PDB entry 7KZR | electron microscopy, 4.40 A resolution (low resolution: residue-level contacts below are approximate; hydrogen-bond / salt-bridge calls are withheld) | chains A and S of the 17 polymer chains in the assembly

# Chain A (and S)
Protein: Fanconi anemia group A protein
Source organism: Homo sapiens
Notes: chain S of this document is another copy of the same molecule, construct and numbering; everything in this record applies to it too
Reference sequence: O15360 (FANCA_HUMAN); residues 1-1455 here = UniProt positions 1-1455
Amino-acid sequence (1477 residues; numbered 1 to 1477; the number before each row is that of its first residue):
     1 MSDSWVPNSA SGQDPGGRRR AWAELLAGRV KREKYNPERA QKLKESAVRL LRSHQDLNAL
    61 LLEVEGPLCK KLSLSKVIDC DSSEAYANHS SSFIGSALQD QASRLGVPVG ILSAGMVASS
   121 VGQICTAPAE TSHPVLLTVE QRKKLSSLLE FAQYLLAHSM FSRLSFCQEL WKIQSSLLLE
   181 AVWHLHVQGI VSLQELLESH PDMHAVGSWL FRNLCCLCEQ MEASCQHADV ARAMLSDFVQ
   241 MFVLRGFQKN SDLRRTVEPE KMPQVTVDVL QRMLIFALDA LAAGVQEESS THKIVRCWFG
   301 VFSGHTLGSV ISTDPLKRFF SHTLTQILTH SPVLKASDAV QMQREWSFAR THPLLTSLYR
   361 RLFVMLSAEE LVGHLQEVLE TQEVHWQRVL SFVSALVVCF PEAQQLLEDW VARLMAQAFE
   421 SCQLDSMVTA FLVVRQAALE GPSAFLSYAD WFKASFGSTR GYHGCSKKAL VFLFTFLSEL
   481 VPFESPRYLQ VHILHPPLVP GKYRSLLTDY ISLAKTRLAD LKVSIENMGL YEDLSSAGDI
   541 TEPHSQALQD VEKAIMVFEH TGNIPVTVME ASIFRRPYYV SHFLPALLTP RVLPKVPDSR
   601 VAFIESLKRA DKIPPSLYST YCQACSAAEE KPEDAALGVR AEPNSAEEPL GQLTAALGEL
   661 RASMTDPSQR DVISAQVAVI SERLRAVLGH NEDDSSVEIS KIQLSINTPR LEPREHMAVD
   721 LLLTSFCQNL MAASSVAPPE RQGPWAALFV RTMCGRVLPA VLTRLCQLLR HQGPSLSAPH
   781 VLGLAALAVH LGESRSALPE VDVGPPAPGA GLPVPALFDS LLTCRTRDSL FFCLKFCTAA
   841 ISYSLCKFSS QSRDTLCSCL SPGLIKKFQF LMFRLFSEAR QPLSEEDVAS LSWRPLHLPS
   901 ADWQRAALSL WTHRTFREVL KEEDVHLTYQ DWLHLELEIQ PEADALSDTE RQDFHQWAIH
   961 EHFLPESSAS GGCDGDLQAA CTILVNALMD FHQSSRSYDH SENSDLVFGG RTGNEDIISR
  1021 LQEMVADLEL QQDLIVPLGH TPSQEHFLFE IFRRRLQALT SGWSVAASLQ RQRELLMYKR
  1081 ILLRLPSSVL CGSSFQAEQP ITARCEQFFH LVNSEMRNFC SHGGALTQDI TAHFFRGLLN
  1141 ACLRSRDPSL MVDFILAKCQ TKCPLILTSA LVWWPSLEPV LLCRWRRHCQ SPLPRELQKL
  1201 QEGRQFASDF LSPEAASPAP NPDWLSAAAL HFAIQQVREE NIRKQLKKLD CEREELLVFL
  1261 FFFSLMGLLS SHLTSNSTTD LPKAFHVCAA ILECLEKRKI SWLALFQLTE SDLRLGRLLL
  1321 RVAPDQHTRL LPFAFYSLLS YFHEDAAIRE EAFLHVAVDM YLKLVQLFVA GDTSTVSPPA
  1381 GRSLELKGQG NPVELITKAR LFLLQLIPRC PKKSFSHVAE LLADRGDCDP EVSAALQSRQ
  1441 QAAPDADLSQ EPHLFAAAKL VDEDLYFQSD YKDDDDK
Unresolved in the structure: 1-18, 68-76, 129-133, 249-261, 440-445, 498-502, 525-647, 691-711, 804-812, 884-896, 997-1011, 1035-1042, 1379-1390, 1444-1477 (chain S: 1-18, 64-90, 126-138, 247-264, 440-445, 498-502, 525-541, 628-647, 691-708, 806-812, 883-896, 1034-1042, 1370-1390, 1444-1477)
Sequence notes: expression tag (1456-1477)
Swiss-Prot annotation at these positions:
  - motif: Arg18 to Lys34 (Nuclear localization signal)
  - modified residue: Ser1449 (Phosphoserine)
  - natural variant: Asn8 (N8K: In FANCA), Ala181 (A181V: In FANCA), Leu210 (L210R: In FANCA), Leu244 (L244F: In FANCA), Asp252 (D252G: In FANCA), Arg435 (R435C: In FANCA), His492 (H492R: In FANCA), Asp598 (D598N: In FANCA), Leu660 (L660P: In FANCA), Leu817 (L817P: In FANCA), Tyr843 (Y843D: In FANCA), Leu845 (L845P: In FANCA), 20 further natural variant entries in UniProt
Reported in the primary citation:
  - disease-associated variants - R951W: abolished growth in response to mitomycin C (MMC) (citing earlier work)
  - disease-associated variants - R951W: abolished catalytic activity on FANCD2 ubiquitination (citing earlier work)
  - disease-associated variants - L845P, E936G, R1055L, R1055W: decreased growth in response to MMC (citing earlier work)

# How chain A and chain S interact
Residue-residue contacts - 45 pairs, chain A then chain S:
  Arg827(A) with Val596(S); Pro597(S)
  Asp828(A) with Val596(S)
  Glu942(A) with Glu942(S)
  Asp948(A) with Arg1084(S)
  Gln952(A) with Arg1084(S)
  Arg996(A) with Asp948(S)
  Thr1012(A) with Ser947(S); Arg951(S)
  Asn1014(A) with Asp948(S)
  Glu1015(A) with Asp948(S)
  Gln1022(A) with Gln1022(S)
  Asp1027(A) with Arg1184(S)
  Leu1030(A) with Asn1140(S)
  Gln1031(A) with Arg1187(S); His1188(S)
  Leu1034(A) with His1188(S)
  Arg1080(A) with Thr949(S); Gln952(S)
  Leu1083(A) with Gln956(S)
  Arg1084(A) with Gln952(S); Ser1019(S); Arg1020(S)
  Ser1087(A) with Asp1027(S)
  Gln1128(A) with His960(S)
  Asp1129(A) with Gln956(S)
  Arg1136(A) with Glu1023(S); Asp1027(S)
  Asn1140(A) with Asp1027(S); Leu1030(S); Gln1031(S)
  Arg1144(A) with Asp1033(S); Arg1144(S)
  Pro1175(A) with Leu964(S)
  Ser1176(A) with Leu964(S)
  Val1180(A) with Phe963(S)
  Cys1183(A) with Asp976(S)
  Arg1184(A) with Leu977(S); Asp1027(S); Gln1031(S)
  Arg1187(A) with Leu1028(S); Gln1031(S); Gln1032(S)
  His1188(A) with Gln1031(S); Gln1032(S)
Interface residues without a listed pair, chain A (36 interface residues in all): Pro941, Thr949, Gln956, Gly975, Ser1088, Pro1179
Interface residues without a listed pair, chain S (35 interface residues in all): Pro941, Asp953, Gly975, Asp1129, Arg1136

# Summary
The interface between chain A and chain S involves 36 residues on one side and 35 on the other. From the
paper: L845P, E936G and R1055L of chain A, among others, reduce growth in response to MMC; R951W of chain A
abolishes growth in response to mitomycin C (MMC).
Chain A and chain S are both Fanconi anemia group A protein (Homo sapiens); the structure, Structure of the
human Fanconi Anaemia Core-UBE2T-ID complex, was determined by electron microscopy (same publication as 7KZP,
7KZQ, 7KZS, 7KZT and 7KZV).
